PDB entry 1GHQ | X-ray diffraction, 2.04 A resolution | chains B and C of the 3 polymer chains in the assembly

== Chain B (and C) ==
Molecule: CR2/CD121/C3D/epstein-barr virus receptor
Source organism: Homo sapiens
Notes: fragment: sequence database residues 21-153; chain C of this document is another copy of the same molecule, construct and numbering; everything in this record applies to it too
Reference sequence: P20023 (CR2_HUMAN); residues 2-134 here correspond to UniProt positions 21-153 (UniProt number = residue number + 19)
Chain sequence (134 residues; numbered 1 to 134; the number before each row is that of its first residue):
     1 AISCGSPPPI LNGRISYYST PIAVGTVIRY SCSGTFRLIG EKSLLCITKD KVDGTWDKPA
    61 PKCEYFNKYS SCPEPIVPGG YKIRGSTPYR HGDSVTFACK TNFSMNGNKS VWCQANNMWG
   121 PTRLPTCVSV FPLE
Unresolved in the structure: 130-134 (chain C: fully traced)
Construct notes: cloning artifact (1)
Curated features (UniProtKB/Swiss-Prot):
  - glycosylation (N-linked (GlcNAc...) asparagine): Asn102, Asn108
Disulfide bonds: Cys4-Cys46, Cys32-Cys63, Cys72-Cys113, Cys99-Cys127

== How chain B and chain C interact ==
Residue-residue contacts (20):
  Lys49(B) with Lys49(C); Trp56(C); Asp57(C); Lys58(C); Pro59(C)
  Asp50(B) with Thr55(C); Trp56(C); Lys58(C); Pro59(C)
  Thr55(B) with Asp50(C), hydrogen bond; Asp53(C)
  Trp56(B) with Lys49(C); Asp50(C), hydrogen bond (backbone-side chain)
  Asp57(B) with Lys49(C)
  Lys58(B) with Lys49(C); Asp50(C)
  Pro59(B) with Lys49(C); Asp50(C); Lys51(C)
  Thr101(B) with Thr101(C)
Also at the interface, not in a pair above, chain B (9 interface residues in all): Lys51
Also at the interface, not in a pair above, chain C (11 interface residues in all): Ile47

== Overview ==
9 residues of chain B face 11 of chain C across their interface, with 2 hydrogen bonds. Polar pairs include
Thr55(B)-Asp50(C) and Trp56(B)-Asp50(C).
Chain B and chain C are both CR2/CD121/C3D/epstein-barr virus receptor (Homo sapiens); the structure, CR2-C3D
complex structure, was determined by X-ray diffraction.
